6VO0 - chains A and C of the 12 polymer chains in the assembly; structure by electron microscopy, 3.52 A resolution.

== Chain A (and C) ==
Molecule: Envelope glycoprotein gp120
Source organism: Human immunodeficiency virus 1
Notes: chain C of this document is another copy of the same molecule, construct and numbering; everything in this record applies to it too
Reference sequence: Q2N0S6 (Q2N0S6_9HIV1); the construct lacks a stretch of the UniProt sequence and is renumbered around it, so the offset changes along the chain: 31-141 = UniProt 30-140; 150-184 = UniProt 141-175; 189-309 = UniProt 188-308; 312-323 = UniProt 309-320; 2 more segments
Amino-acid sequence (475 residues; each row starts with the number of its first residue; note: 15 numbers in that range are skipped by the numbering (no residue carries them; nothing is unmodelled there); a row labelled like 184A-184L holds insertion residues (184A, then the next letters in order)):
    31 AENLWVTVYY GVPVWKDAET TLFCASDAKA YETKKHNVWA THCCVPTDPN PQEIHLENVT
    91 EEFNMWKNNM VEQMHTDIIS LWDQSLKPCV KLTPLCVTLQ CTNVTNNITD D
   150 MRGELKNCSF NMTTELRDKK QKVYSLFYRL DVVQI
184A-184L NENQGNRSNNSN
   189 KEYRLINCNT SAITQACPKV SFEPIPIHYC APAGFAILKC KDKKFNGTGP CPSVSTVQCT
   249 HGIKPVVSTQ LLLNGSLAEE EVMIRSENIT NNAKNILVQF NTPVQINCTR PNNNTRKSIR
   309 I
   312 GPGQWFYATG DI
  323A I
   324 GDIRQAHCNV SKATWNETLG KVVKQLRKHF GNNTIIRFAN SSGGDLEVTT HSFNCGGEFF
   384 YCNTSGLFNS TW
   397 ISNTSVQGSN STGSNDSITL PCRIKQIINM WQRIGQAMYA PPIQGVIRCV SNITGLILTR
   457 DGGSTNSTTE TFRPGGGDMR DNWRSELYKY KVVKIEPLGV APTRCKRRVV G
Unresolved in the structure: 60-63, 184A-184L, 397-412, 458-463, 504-507
Disulfides: Cys54-Cys74, Cys119-Cys205, Cys126-Cys196, Cys131-Cys157, Cys218-Cys247, Cys228-Cys239, Cys296-Cys331, Cys378-Cys445, Cys385-Cys418
Covalent attachments: N-acetylglucosamine (NAG) linked to Asn88, Asn133, Asn137, Asn156, Asn160, Asn197, Asn234, Asn262, Asn276, Asn295, Asn301, Asn332, Asn363, Asn386, Asn392, Asn448
Sequence notes: conflict Lys64 (Glu63 in Q2N0S6), Cys73 (Ala72 in Q2N0S6), Trp316 (Ala313 in Q2N0S6), Asn332 (Thr330 in Q2N0S6), Cys501 (Ala498 in Q2N0S6)

== Interface between chain A and chain C ==
Contacting residue pairs - 14 pairs, chain A then chain C:
  Pro124(A) with Leu165(C), hydrophobic
  Cys126(A) with Glu164(C); Leu165(C), hydrogen bond (backbone-backbone)
  Val127(A) with Leu165(C)
  Thr128(A) with Arg166(C), hydrogen bond
  Lys169(A) with Asp167(C), salt bridge
  Ile184(A) with Arg166(C)
  Glu190(A) with Arg166(C), salt bridge
  Cys196(A) with Pro313(C)
  Asn197(A) with Arg308(C), hydrogen bond (backbone-side chain)
  Thr198(A) with Pro313(C); Gly314(C)
  Ser199(A) with Pro313(C)
  Ala200(A) with Pro313(C)
Also at the interface, not in a pair above, chain A (13 interface residues in all): Arg192

== In short ==
13 residues of chain A face 7 of chain C across their interface, with 3 hydrogen bonds and 2 salt bridges.
Among the polar pairs are Lys169(A)-Asp167(C), Glu190(A)-Arg166(C) and Thr128(A)-Arg166(C). Covalently linked
N-acetylglucosamine: at Asn88(A), Asn133(A), Asn137(A), Asn156(A), Asn160(A) and Asn197(A) and 10 more.
Chain A and chain C are both Envelope glycoprotein gp120 (Human immunodeficiency virus 1); the structure,
BG505 SOSIP.v5.2 in complex with rabbit Fab 43A2, was determined by electron microscopy.
